PDB entry 7L1R | electron microscopy, 3.10 A resolution | chains C and D of the 7 polymer chains in the assembly

Chain C:
Protein: ATP synthase subunit alpha
From: Bacillus sp. (strain PS3)
Notes: EC 7.1.2.2
Reference sequence: A0A0M3VGF9 (A0A0M3VGF9_BACP3); residue numbers follow UniProt; this construct covers 2-502
Amino-acid sequence (510 residues; each row starts with the number of its first residue; numbers below 1 keep their minus sign (Met-7 is residue -7)):
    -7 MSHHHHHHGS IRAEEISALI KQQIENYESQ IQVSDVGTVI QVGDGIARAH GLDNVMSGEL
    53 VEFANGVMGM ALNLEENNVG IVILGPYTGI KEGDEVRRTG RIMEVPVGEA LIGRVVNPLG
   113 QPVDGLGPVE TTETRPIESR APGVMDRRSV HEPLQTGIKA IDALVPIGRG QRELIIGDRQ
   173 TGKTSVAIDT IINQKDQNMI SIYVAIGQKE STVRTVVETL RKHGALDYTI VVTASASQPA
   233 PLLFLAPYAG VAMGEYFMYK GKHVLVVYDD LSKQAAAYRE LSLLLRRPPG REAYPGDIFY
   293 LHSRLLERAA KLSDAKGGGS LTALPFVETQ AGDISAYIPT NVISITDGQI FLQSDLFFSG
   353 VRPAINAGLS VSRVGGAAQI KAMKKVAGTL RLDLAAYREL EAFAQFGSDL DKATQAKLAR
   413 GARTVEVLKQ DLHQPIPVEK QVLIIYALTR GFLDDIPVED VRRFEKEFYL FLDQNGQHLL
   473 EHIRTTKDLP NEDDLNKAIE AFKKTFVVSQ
Disordered / not traced: -7 to 25, 502
Differences from the reference sequence: expression tag (-7 to 1); conflict Ser193 (Cys in A0A0M3VGF9), Phe463 (Trp in A0A0M3VGF9)
Metal / ion sites: Mg2+: Thr176 (together with ATP)
Ligand contacts:
  - ATP (adenosine-5'-triphosphate), molecule 1: Asp170, Arg171, Gln172, Thr173, Gly174, Lys175, Thr176, Ser177, Phe349, Arg354, Pro355, Gln422, Asp423, Leu424
  - ATP, molecule 2: Ser336, Val363, Ser364, Arg365

Chain D:
Protein: ATP synthase subunit beta
From: Bacillus sp. (strain PS3)
Notes: EC 7.1.2.2
Reference sequence: A0A0M4U1P9 (A0A0M4U1P9_BACP3); numbering as in UniProt (aligned over 1-473)
Amino-acid sequence (484 residues; numbered -10 to 473; the number before each row is that of its first residue; numbers below 1 keep their minus sign (Met-10 is residue -10)):
   -10 MHHHHHHHHH HMTRGRVIQV MGPVVDVKFE NGHLPAIYNA LKIQHKARNE NEVDIDLTLE
    50 VALHLGDDTV RTIAMASTDG LIRGMEVIDT GAPISVPVGE VTLGRVFNVL GEPIDLEGDI
   110 PADARRDPIH RPAPKFEELA TEVEILETGI KVVDLLAPYI KGGKIGLFGG AGVGKTVLIQ
   170 ELIHNIAQEH GGISVFAGVG DRTREGNDLY HEMKDSGVIS KTAMVFGQMN EPPGARMRVA
   230 LTGLTMAEYF RDEQGQDVLL FIDNIFRFTQ AGSEVSALLG RMPSAVGYQP TLATEMGQLQ
   290 ERITSTAKGS ITSIQAIYVP ADDYTDPAPA TTFSHLDATT NLERKLAEMG IYPAVDPLAS
   350 TSRALAPEIV GEEHYQVARK VQQTLQRYKE LQDIIAILGM DELSDEDKLV VHRARRIQFF
   410 LSQNFHVAEQ FTGQPGSYVP VKETVRGFKE ILEGKYDHLP EDAFRLVGRI EEVVEKAKAM
   470 GVEV
Disordered / not traced: -10 to 1, 472-473
Differences from the reference sequence: expression tag (-10 to 0); conflict Asp190 (Glu in A0A0M4U1P9)
Metal / ion sites: Mg2+: Thr165 (together with ATP)
Ligand contacts: ATP (adenosine-5'-triphosphate): Gly159, Ala160, Gly161, Val162, Gly163, Lys164, Thr165, Val166, Arg191, Asn253, Tyr307, Tyr341, Phe414, Ala417, Phe420, Thr421

Interface between chain C and chain D:
Pairs across the interface (82):
  Gly43(C) - Arg72(D)
  Leu44(C) - Arg72(D)
  Asp45(C) - Arg72(D)
  Asn46(C) - Ile71(D)
  Val47(C) - Leu70(D)
  Val47(C) - Ile71(D)
  Met48(C) - Asn40(D)
  Met48(C) - Gly69(D)
  Met48(C) - Leu70(D)
  Met48(C) - Ile71(D)  hydrophobic
  Ser49(C) - Thr67(D)
  Ser49(C) - Asp68(D)
  Ser49(C) - Gly69(D)  hydrogen bond (backbone-backbone)
  Ser49(C) - Leu70(D)
  Leu66(C) - Ile7(D)
  Leu66(C) - Gln8(D)
  Leu66(C) - Val9(D)
  Leu66(C) - Arg72(D)
  Glu67(C) - Gln8(D)
  Glu67(C) - Met10(D)
  Glu67(C) - Arg72(D)  hydrogen bond (backbone-side chain)
  Val71(C) - Arg72(D)
  Arg90(C) - Asn40(D)
  Gly92(C) - Asn40(D)
  Val136(C) - Thr192(D)
  Val136(C) - Asn196(D)
  Val136(C) - Gln217(D)
  Met137(C) - Leu105(D)  hydrophobic
  Met137(C) - Asn196(D)
  Met137(C) - Tyr199(D)  hydrophobic
  Arg139(C) - Thr192(D)  hydrogen bond
  Arg139(C) - Asn196(D)  hydrogen bond (backbone-side chain)
  Arg140(C) - Asn196(D)
  Arg164(C) - Arg191(D)
  Arg283(C) - Val275(D)
  Arg283(C) - Tyr277(D)  hydrogen bond
  Arg283(C) - Asp315(D)  salt bridge
  Gly288(C) - Glu263(D)
  Phe291(C) - Arg225(D)
  Phe291(C) - Arg256(D)
  Phe291(C) - Gln259(D)
  Tyr292(C) - Asn219(D)
  Tyr292(C) - Glu220(D)
  Tyr292(C) - Pro221(D)
  Ser295(C) - Met218(D)
  Glu299(C) - Arg191(D)
  Glu299(C) - Thr192(D)
  Glu299(C) - Gln217(D)
  Glu299(C) - Met218(D)
  Glu299(C) - Asn219(D)  hydrogen bond
  Ile326(C) - Arg333(D)
  Ser327(C) - Asp311(D)  hydrogen bond
  Ser327(C) - Arg333(D)
  Thr332(C) - Tyr307(D)  hydrogen bond (backbone-side chain)
  Thr332(C) - Pro309(D)
  Thr332(C) - Asp311(D)
  Ser336(C) - Arg191(D)  hydrogen bond (backbone-side chain)
  Ser336(C) - Met218(D)
  Ser336(C) - Arg256(D)  hydrogen bond
  Ser336(C) - Tyr307(D)
  Thr338(C) - Arg191(D)  hydrogen bond (backbone-side chain)
  Asp339(C) - Arg191(D)
  Asp339(C) - Arg193(D)  salt bridge
  Leu361(C) - Glu337(D)
  Arg365(C) - Gly161(D)
  Arg365(C) - Arg191(D)
  Arg365(C) - Arg193(D)
  Arg365(C) - Phe420(D)
  Val366(C) - Arg193(D)
  Gly367(C) - Gln419(D)
  Gly367(C) - Phe420(D)
  Arg383(C) - Tyr341(D)  hydrogen bond
  Leu384(C) - Tyr341(D)  hydrophobic
  Ala387(C) - Glu337(D)
  Ala388(C) - Arg454(D)
  Glu391(C) - Met338(D)
  Glu391(C) - Arg404(D)  salt bridge
  Phe395(C) - Met389(D)  hydrophobic
  Phe395(C) - Arg404(D)
  Phe398(C) - Ile384(D)
  Phe398(C) - Ala385(D)
  Phe398(C) - Met389(D)  hydrogen bond (backbone-backbone)
Other interface residues (no listed pair), chain C (60 interface residues in all): Asn65, Glu68, Asn70, Ile94, Glu130, Arg132, Ala133, Pro134, Gly135, Pro280, Asp289, Ile335, Ile337, Gly360, Ser364, Gly368, Gly380, Leu392, Ser400, Ala405
Other interface residues (no listed pair), chain D (64 interface residues in all): Arg37, Glu41, Val42, Ala65, Ile103, Ala160, Gly195, Pro222, Ala266, Ala310, Ala336, Gly339, Tyr377, Gly388, Asp390, Val400, Phe408, Thr421, Pro449, Glu450

Overview:
The interface between chain C and chain D involves 60 residues on one side and 64 on the other; the contacts
include 13 hydrogen bonds and 3 salt bridges. Polar pairs include Arg283(C)-Asp315(D), Asp339(C)-Arg193(D) and
Glu391(C)-Arg404(D).
Chain C is ATP synthase subunit alpha and chain D is ATP synthase subunit beta, both from Bacillus sp. (strain
PS3); the structure, PS3 F1-ATPase Hydrolysis Dwell, was determined by electron microscopy, deposited together
with 7L1Q and 7L1S.
